1WRZ - chains A and B; structure by X-ray diffraction, 2.00 A resolution.

# Chain A
Protein: calmodulin
From: Homo sapiens
Sequence (149 residues; numbered 0 to 148; the number before each row is that of its first residue; numbering starts at 0):
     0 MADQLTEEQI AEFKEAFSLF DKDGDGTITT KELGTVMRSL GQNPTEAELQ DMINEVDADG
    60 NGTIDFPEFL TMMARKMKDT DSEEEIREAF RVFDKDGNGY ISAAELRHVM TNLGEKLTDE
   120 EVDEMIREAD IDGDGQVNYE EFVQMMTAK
Disordered / not traced: 0-1
Bound ions: Ca2+ site 1: Asp20, Asp22, Asp24, Thr26, Glu31; Ca2+ site 2: Asp56, Asp58, Asn60, Thr62, Glu67; Ca2+ site 3: Asp93, Asp95, Asn97, Tyr99, Glu104; Ca2+ site 4: Asp129, Asp131, Asp133, Gln135, Glu140

# Chain B
Protein: Death-associated protein kinase 2
Notes: EC 2.7.1.37
UniProtKB: Q9UIK4 (DAK2_HUMAN); residues 302-320 here correspond to UniProt positions 312-330 (UniProt number = residue number + 10)
Sequence (19 residues; row label = number of the first residue in the row):
   302 RRRWKLSFSI VSLCNHLTR
Swiss-Prot annotation at these positions:
  - modified residue: Ser308 (Phosphoserine)

# Chain A / chain B interface
Pairs across the interface (61; chain A residue first):
  Glu7(A) - Arg303(B)  salt bridge
  Ala10(A) - Arg303(B)  hydrogen bond (backbone-side chain)
  Glu11(A) - Arg303(B)
  Glu11(A) - Lys306(B)  salt bridge
  Glu11(A) - Leu307(B)
  Glu14(A) - Arg303(B)  salt bridge
  Glu14(A) - Leu307(B)
  Ala15(A) - Leu307(B)  hydrophobic
  Ala15(A) - Ile311(B)  hydrophobic
  Leu18(A) - Leu307(B)  hydrophobic
  Leu18(A) - Ile311(B)  hydrophobic
  Phe19(A) - Ile311(B)  hydrophobic
  Val35(A) - Cys315(B)  hydrophobic
  Met36(A) - Cys315(B)  hydrophobic
  Met36(A) - Leu318(B)  hydrophobic
  Met36(A) - Thr319(B)
  Leu39(A) - Cys315(B)  hydrophobic
  Gln41(A) - Cys315(B)
  Gln41(A) - Thr319(B)  hydrogen bond
  Met51(A) - Leu318(B)
  Met71(A) - Leu318(B)  hydrophobic
  Met72(A) - Leu314(B)  hydrophobic
  Lys75(A) - Leu314(B)
  Lys75(A) - His317(B)  hydrogen bond (backbone-side chain)
  Lys75(A) - Leu318(B)
  Lys75(A) - Arg320(B)
  Met76(A) - Ser310(B)
  Met76(A) - Ser313(B)
  Met76(A) - Leu314(B)
  Thr79(A) - His317(B)
  Asp80(A) - Phe309(B)
  Asp80(A) - His317(B)  salt bridge
  Glu87(A) - Asn316(B)
  Ala88(A) - Val312(B)  hydrophobic
  Ala88(A) - Asn316(B)
  Val91(A) - Val312(B)  hydrophobic
  Phe92(A) - Trp305(B)  hydrophobic
  Phe92(A) - Ser308(B)
  Phe92(A) - Val312(B)  hydrophobic
  Leu105(A) - Trp305(B)  hydrophobic
  Met109(A) - Ser308(B)
  Leu112(A) - Ser308(B)
  Leu112(A) - Ile311(B)  hydrophobic
  Glu114(A) - Arg304(B)  salt bridge
  Leu116(A) - Arg304(B)
  Glu120(A) - Arg304(B)  salt bridge
  Met124(A) - Arg304(B)
  Met124(A) - Trp305(B)  hydrogen bond (backbone-side chain)
  Glu127(A) - Arg302(B)  hydrogen bond (side chain-backbone)
  Glu127(A) - Trp305(B)
  Ala128(A) - Trp305(B)  hydrophobic
  Val136(A) - Trp305(B)  hydrophobic
  Phe141(A) - Phe309(B)  hydrophobic
  Met144(A) - Arg302(B)  hydrogen bond
  Met144(A) - Trp305(B)
  Met145(A) - Trp305(B)
  Met145(A) - Lys306(B)
  Met145(A) - Phe309(B)  hydrophobic
  Ala147(A) - Arg302(B)
  Lys148(A) - Arg302(B)
  Lys148(A) - Lys306(B)  hydrogen bond (backbone-side chain)
Also at the interface, not in a pair above, chain A (42 interface residues in all): Leu32, Phe68, Glu84, Ile85, Ile125

# In short
42 residues of chain A face 19 of chain B across their interface; the contacts include 7 hydrogen bonds and 6
salt bridges. Polar contacts include Glu7(A)-Arg303(B), Glu11(A)-Lys306(B) and Glu14(A)-Arg303(B). The Ca2+
site 1 is built by Asp20(A), Asp22(A), Asp24(A), Thr26(A) and Glu31(A).
Chain A is calmodulin (Homo sapiens) and chain B is Death-associated protein kinase 2; the structure,
Calmodulin complexed with a peptide from a human death-associated protein kinase, was determined by X-ray
diffraction.
